PDB entry 4OZI | X-ray diffraction, 3.20 A resolution | chains A and G of the 5 polymer chains in the assembly

Chain A:
Protein: HLA class II histocompatibility antigen, DQ alpha 1 chain
Organism: Homo sapiens
UniProtKB: P01909 (DQA1_HUMAN); the construct lacks a stretch of the UniProt sequence and is renumbered around it, so the offset changes along the chain: -1 to 9 = UniProt 24-34; 10-52 = UniProt 36-78; 54-181 = UniProt 79-206
Amino-acid sequence (191 residues; row label = number of the first residue in the row; note: 1 number in that range is skipped by the numbering (no residue carries it; nothing is unmodelled there); numbers below 1 keep their minus sign (Glu-1 is residue -1)):
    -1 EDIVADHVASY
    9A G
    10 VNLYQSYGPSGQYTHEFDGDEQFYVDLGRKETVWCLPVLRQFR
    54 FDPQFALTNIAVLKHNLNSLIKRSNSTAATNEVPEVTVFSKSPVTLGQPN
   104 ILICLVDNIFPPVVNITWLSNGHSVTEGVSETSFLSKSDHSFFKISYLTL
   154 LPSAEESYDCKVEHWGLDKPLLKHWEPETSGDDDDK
Not modelled in the structure: -1 to 0, 182-189
Cystine bridges: Cys107-Cys163
Covalently attached groups: N-acetylglucosamine (NAG) linked to Asn118
UniProt features mapped onto this chain:
  - region: Glu179 to Glu181 (Connecting peptide)
  - glycosylation (N-linked (GlcNAc...) asparagine): Asn78, Asn118

Chain G:
Protein: T-cell receptor, s2, alpha chain
Organism: Homo sapiens
Notes: engineered mutation(s): T174C
Amino-acid sequence (207 residues; row label = number of the first residue in the row; note: 16 numbers in that range are skipped by the numbering (no residue carries them; nothing is unmodelled there)):
     3 KTTQ
     8 PISMDSYEGQEVNITCSHNNIAT
    36 NDYITWYQQFPSQGPRFIIQGYK
    64 TKVTN
    74 EVASLFIPADRKSSTLSLPRVSLSDTAVYYCLVGDGGS
  111A F
  112B S
  112A G
   112 GYNKLIFGAGTRLAVHPYIQNPDPAVYQLRDSKSSDKSVCLFTDFDSQTN
   162 VSQSKDSDVYITDKCVLDMRSMDFKSNSAVAWSNKSDFACANAFNNSIIP
   212 EDTFFPSPESS
Not modelled in the structure: 144-146, 218-222
Cystine bridges: Cys23-Cys104, Cys151-Cys201

Interface between chain A and chain G:
Contacting residue pairs (5):
  Asp55(A) - Ser111(G)  hydrogen bond
  Gln57(A) - Ser111(G)
  Gln57(A) - Phe111A(G)
  Phe58(A) - Ser112B(G)
  Thr61(A) - Phe111A(G)
Also at the interface, not in a pair above, chain G (4 interface residues in all): Gly112A

Summary:
Chain A and chain G each contribute 4 residues to their interface, with 1 hydrogen bond. Its one
hydrogen-bonded contact is Asp55(A)-Ser111(G). Covalently linked N-acetylglucosamine: at Asn118(A).
Here chain A is HLA class II histocompatibility antigen, DQ alpha 1 chain and chain G is T-cell receptor, s2,
alpha chain, both from Homo sapiens. Entry 4OZI (S2 protein complex) was determined by X-ray diffraction (same
publication as 4OZF and 4OZH).
